8D33 - chains A and B of the 5 polymer chains in the assembly; structure by electron microscopy, 2.46 A resolution.

[Chain A]
Name: DNA polymerase subunit gamma-1
Source organism: Homo sapiens
Notes: EC 2.7.7.7
UniProtKB: P54098 (DPOG1_HUMAN); residue numbers follow UniProt; this construct covers 1-1239
Chain sequence (1245 residues; row label = number of the first residue in the row):
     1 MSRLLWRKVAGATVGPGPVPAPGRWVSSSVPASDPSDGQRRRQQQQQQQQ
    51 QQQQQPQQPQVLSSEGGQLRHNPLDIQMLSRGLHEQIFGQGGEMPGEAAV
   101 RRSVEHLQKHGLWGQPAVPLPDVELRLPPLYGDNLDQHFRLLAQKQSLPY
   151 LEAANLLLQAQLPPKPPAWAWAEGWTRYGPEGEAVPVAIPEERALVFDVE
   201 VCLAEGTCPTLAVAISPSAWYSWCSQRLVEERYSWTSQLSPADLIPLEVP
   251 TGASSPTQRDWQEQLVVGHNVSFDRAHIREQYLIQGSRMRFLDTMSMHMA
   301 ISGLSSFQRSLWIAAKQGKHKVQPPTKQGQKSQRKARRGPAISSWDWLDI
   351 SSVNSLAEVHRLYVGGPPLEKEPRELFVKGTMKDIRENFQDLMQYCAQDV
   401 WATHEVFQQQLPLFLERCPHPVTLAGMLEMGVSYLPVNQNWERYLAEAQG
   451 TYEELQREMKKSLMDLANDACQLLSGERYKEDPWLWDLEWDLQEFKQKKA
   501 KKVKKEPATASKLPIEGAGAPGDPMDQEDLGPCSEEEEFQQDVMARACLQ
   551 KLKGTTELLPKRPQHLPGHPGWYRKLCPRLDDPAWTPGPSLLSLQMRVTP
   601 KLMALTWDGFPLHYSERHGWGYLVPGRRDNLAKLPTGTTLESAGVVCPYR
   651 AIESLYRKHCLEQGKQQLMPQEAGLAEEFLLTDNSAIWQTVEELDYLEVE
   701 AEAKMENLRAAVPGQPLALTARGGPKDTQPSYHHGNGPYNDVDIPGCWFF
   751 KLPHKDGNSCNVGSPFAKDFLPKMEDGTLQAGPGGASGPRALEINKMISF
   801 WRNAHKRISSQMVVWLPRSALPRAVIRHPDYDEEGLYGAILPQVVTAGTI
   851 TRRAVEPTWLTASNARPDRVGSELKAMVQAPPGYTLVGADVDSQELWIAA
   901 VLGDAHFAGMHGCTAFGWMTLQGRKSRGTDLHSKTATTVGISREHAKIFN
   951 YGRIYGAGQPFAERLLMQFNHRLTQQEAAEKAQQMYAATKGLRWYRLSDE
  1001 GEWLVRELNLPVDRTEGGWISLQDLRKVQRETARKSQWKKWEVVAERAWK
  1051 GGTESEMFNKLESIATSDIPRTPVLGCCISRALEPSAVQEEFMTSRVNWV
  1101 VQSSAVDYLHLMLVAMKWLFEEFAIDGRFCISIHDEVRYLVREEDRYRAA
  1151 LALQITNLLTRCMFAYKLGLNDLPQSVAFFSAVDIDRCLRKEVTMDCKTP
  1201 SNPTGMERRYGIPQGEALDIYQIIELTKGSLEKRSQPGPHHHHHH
Disordered / not traced: 1-68, 252-259, 317-341, 500-529, 632-644, 664-729, 998-1048, 1236-1245
Construct notes: expression tag (1240-1245)
Cystine bridges: Cys-418/Cys-1077
Bound ions: Ca2+: Asp-890, Val-891, Asp-1135 (together with 2'-deoxycytidine-5'-triphosphate)
Small-molecule neighbours: 2'-deoxycytidine-5'-triphosphate (DCP): Arg-853, Asp-890, Val-891, Asp-892, Ser-893, Gln-894, Glu-895, His-932, Arg-943, Lys-947, Ile-948, Tyr-951, Tyr-955, Asp-1135

[Chain B]
Name: DNA polymerase subunit gamma-2, mitochondrial
Source organism: Homo sapiens
UniProtKB: Q9UHN1 (DPOG2_HUMAN); residue numbers follow UniProt; this construct covers 1-485
Chain sequence (491 residues; numbered 1 to 491; the number before each row is that of its first residue):
     1 MRSRVAVRACHKVCRCLLSGFGGRVDAGQPELLTERSSPKGGHVKSHAEL
    51 EGNGEHPEAPGSGEGSEALLEICQRRHFLSGSKQQLSRDSLLSGCHPGFG
   101 PLGVELRKNLAAEWWTSVVVFREQVFPVDALHHKPGPLLPGDSAFRLVSA
   151 ETLREILQDKELSKEQLVAFLENVLKTSGKLRENLLHGALEHYVNCLDLV
   201 NKRLPYGLAQIGVCFHPVFDTKQIRNGVKSIGEKTEASLVWFTPPRTSNQ
   251 WLDFWLRHRLQWWRKFAMSPSNFSSSDCQDEEGRKGNKLYYNFPWGKELI
   301 ETLWNLGDHELLHMYPGNVSKLHGRDGRKNVVPCVLSVNGDLDRGMLAYL
   351 YDSFQLTENSFTRKKNLHRKVLKLHPCLAPIKVALDVGRGPTLELRQVCQ
   401 GLFNELLENGISVWPGYLETMQSSLEQLYSKYDEMSILFTVLVTETTLEN
   451 GLIHLRSRDTTMKEMMHISKLKDFLIKYISSAKNVHHHHHH
Disordered / not traced: 1-63, 220-226, 357-360, 486-491
Construct notes: expression tag (486-491)

[How chain A and chain B interact]
Residue-residue contacts (64; chain A residue first):
  Glu-447(A) / Arg-257(B)  salt bridge
  Glu-454(A) / Gln-261(B)  hydrogen bond
  Arg-457(A) / Val-485(B)
  Lys-461(A) / Arg-264(B)
  Lys-461(A) / Lys-265(B)  hydrogen bond (side chain-backbone)
  Lys-461(A) / Ala-267(B)
  Met-464(A) / Val-485(B)  hydrophobic
  Asp-465(A) / Met-268(B)
  Asp-465(A) / Gln-355(B)
  Asp-465(A) / Lys-373(B)  salt bridge
  Asn-468(A) / Asp-459(B)
  Asn-468(A) / Thr-460(B)
  Asp-469(A) / Leu-367(B)
  Cys-471(A) / Thr-460(B)
  Cys-471(A) / Met-462(B)
  Gln-472(A) / Leu-367(B)
  Gln-472(A) / Arg-369(B)
  Leu-474(A) / Met-462(B)  hydrophobic
  Arg-478(A) / Asn-366(B)  hydrogen bond (side chain-backbone)
  Arg-478(A) / Leu-367(B)
  Asp-482(A) / Arg-363(B)  salt bridge
  Trp-484(A) / Arg-363(B)
  Leu-485(A) / Arg-363(B)
  Phe-495(A) / Leu-452(B)  hydrophobic
  Phe-495(A) / Met-465(B)
  Gln-497(A) / Asn-450(B)  hydrogen bond
  Gln-497(A) / Leu-452(B)
  Gln-541(A) / Gln-397(B)
  Met-544(A) / Gln-397(B)
  Ala-545(A) / Gln-397(B)
  Ala-545(A) / Gly-401(B)
  Arg-546(A) / Glu-408(B)  salt bridge
  Cys-548(A) / Val-398(B)  hydrophobic
  Leu-549(A) / Gly-401(B)
  Leu-549(A) / Glu-405(B)
  Leu-552(A) / Thr-447(B)
  Leu-552(A) / Leu-448(B)
  Leu-552(A) / Ile-468(B)  hydrophobic
  Lys-553(A) / Glu-405(B)  salt bridge
  Lys-553(A) / His-467(B)
  Lys-553(A) / Ser-469(B)
  Thr-555(A) / His-467(B)  hydrogen bond (backbone-side chain)
  Leu-559(A) / His-467(B)
  Leu-566(A) / Glu-464(B)
  Pro-567(A) / Glu-464(B)
  Gly-568(A) / Met-462(B)
  Gly-568(A) / Lys-463(B)
  Gly-568(A) / Glu-464(B)  hydrogen bond (backbone-side chain)
  His-569(A) / Thr-460(B)
  His-569(A) / Met-462(B)
  His-569(A) / Glu-464(B)  salt bridge
  Tyr-573(A) / Thr-460(B)
  Leu-580(A) / Lys-477(B)
  Trp-585(A) / Lys-477(B)
  Trp-585(A) / Ser-481(B)
  Pro-587(A) / Tyr-478(B)  hydrophobic
  Pro-587(A) / Ser-481(B)
  Lys-601(A) / Arg-363(B)  hydrogen bond (backbone-side chain)
  Leu-602(A) / Arg-363(B)  hydrogen bond (backbone-side chain)
  Gly-782(A) / Phe-361(B)
  Pro-783(A) / Phe-361(B)  hydrophobic
  Arg-1208(A) / Gln-250(B)  hydrogen bond (backbone-side chain)
  Arg-1209(A) / Gln-250(B)  hydrogen bond (backbone-side chain)
  Arg-1209(A) / Asp-253(B)  salt bridge
Other interface residues (no listed pair), chain A (47 interface residues in all): Glu-458, Leu-473, Thr-556, Thr-586, Ala-604, Thr-1204
Other interface residues (no listed pair), chain B (46 interface residues in all): Phe-266, Pro-270, Gln-400, Leu-402, Gly-451, Thr-461, Phe-474, Ala-482, Asn-484

[Summary]
Chain A and chain B form an interface of 47 and 46 residues respectively, with 10 hydrogen bonds and 7 salt
bridges. Polar pairs include Glu-447(A)/Arg-257(B), Asp-465(A)/Lys-373(B) and Asp-482(A)/Arg-363(B). Bound to
chain A: 2'-deoxycytidine-5'-triphosphate. Asp-890(A), Val-891(A) and Asp-1135(A) form the Ca2+ site.
Here chain A is DNA polymerase subunit gamma-1 and chain B is DNA polymerase subunit gamma-2, mitochondrial,
both from Homo sapiens. Entry 8D33 (Human mitochondrial DNA polymerase gamma ternary complex with GC basepair)
was determined by electron microscopy (same publication as 8D37, 8D3R and 8D42).
